PDB entry 1X0C | X-ray diffraction, 1.70 A resolution | chain A

== Chain A ==
Protein: Isopullulanase
Source organism: Aspergillus niger
Notes: EC 3.2.1.57
UniProt: O00105 (IPUA_ASPNG); residues 20-564 here = UniProt positions 20-564
Sequence (549 residues; row label = number of the first residue in the row):
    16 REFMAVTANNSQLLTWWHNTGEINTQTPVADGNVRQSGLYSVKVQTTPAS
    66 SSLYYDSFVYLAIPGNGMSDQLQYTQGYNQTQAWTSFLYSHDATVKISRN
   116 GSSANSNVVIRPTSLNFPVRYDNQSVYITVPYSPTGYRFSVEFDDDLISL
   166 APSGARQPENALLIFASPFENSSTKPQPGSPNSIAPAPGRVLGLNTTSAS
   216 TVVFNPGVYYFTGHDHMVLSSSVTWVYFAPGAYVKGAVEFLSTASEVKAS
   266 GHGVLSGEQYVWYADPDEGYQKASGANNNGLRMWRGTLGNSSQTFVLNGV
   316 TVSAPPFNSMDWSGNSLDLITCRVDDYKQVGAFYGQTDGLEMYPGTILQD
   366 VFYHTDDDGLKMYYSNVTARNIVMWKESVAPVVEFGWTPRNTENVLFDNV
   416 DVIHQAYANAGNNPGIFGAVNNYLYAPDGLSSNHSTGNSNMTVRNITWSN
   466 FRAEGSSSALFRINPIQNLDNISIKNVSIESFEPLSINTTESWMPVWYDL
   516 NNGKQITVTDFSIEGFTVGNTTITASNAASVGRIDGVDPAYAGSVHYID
Sequence notes: expression tag (16-19)
Curated features (UniProtKB/Swiss-Prot):
  - glycosylation (N-linked (GlcNAc...) asparagine): Asn24, Asn94, Asn115, Asn138, Asn186, Asn210, Asn305, Asn381, Asn448, Asn455, Asn460, Asn486, Asn491, Asn503, Asn535
Covalent attachments: N-acetylglucosamine (NAG) linked to Asn24, Asn94, Asn115, Asn210, Asn305, Asn381, Asn448, Asn460, Asn491, Asn503, Asn535

== In short ==
Covalently linked N-acetylglucosamine: at Asn24, Asn94, Asn115, Asn210, Asn305 and Asn381 and 5 more.
Chain A is Isopullulanase (Aspergillus niger); the structure, Improved Crystal Structure of Isopullulanase
from Aspergillus niger ATCC 9642, was determined by X-ray diffraction together with 1WMR from the same study.
